3S6Z - chains B and C of the 3 polymer chains in the assembly; structure by X-ray diffraction, 2.28 A resolution.

# Chain B (and C)
Molecule: Outer capsid protein sigma-1
Organism: Reovirus type 3
Notes: fragment: Head and body, residues 170-445; chain C of this document is another copy of the same molecule, construct and numbering; everything in this record applies to it too
UniProt: P03528 (SIGM1_REOVD); residues 170-455 here = UniProt positions 170-455
Chain sequence (325 residues; each row starts with the number of its first residue):
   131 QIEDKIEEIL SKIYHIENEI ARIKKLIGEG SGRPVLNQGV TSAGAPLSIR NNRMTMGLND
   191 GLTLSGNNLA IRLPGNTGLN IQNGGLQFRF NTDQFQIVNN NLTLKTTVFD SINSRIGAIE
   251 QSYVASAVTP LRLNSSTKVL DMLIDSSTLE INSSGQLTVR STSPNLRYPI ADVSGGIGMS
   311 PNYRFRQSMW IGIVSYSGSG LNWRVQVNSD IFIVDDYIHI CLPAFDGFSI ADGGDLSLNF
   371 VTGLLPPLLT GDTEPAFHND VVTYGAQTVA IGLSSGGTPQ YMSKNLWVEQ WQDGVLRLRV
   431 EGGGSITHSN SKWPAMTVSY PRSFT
Disordered / not traced: 131-160 (chain C: 131-163)
Construct notes: expression tag (131-169); engineered mutation Ile249 (Thr in P03528); conflict Thr408 (Ala in P03528)
UniProt features mapped onto this chain:
  - glycosylation (N-linked (GlcNAc...) asparagine): Asn231, Asn264, Asn282
What the authors report for this chain:
  - binding site for N-acetyl-alpha-neuraminic acid: Ser195, Arg202
  - mutagenesis - N198D, R202A, R202W, L203A, P204A, P204L, G205A: decreased growth in response to MEL cells
  - mutagenesis - S195A: unchanged growth

# Interface between chain B and chain C
Pairs across the interface - 205 pairs, chain B then chain C:
  Arg163(B) - Pro164(C)
  Pro164(B) - Pro164(C)
  Pro164(B) - Val165(C)  hydrogen bond (backbone-backbone)
  Val165(B) - Val165(C)
  Val165(B) - Asn167(C)
  Leu166(B) - Val165(C)  hydrogen bond (backbone-backbone)
  Leu166(B) - Leu166(C)
  Leu166(B) - Asn167(C)  hydrogen bond (backbone-backbone)
  Asn167(B) - Asn167(C)
  Gln168(B) - Gln168(C)
  Val170(B) - Gly169(C)
  Val170(B) - Val170(C)  hydrogen bond (backbone-backbone)
  Thr171(B) - Asn167(C)
  Ile179(B) - Val170(C)  hydrophobic
  Asn182(B) - Gly169(C)  hydrogen bond (side chain-backbone)
  Asn182(B) - Val170(C)
  Asn182(B) - Thr171(C)  hydrogen bond (backbone-backbone)
  Asn182(B) - Ser172(C)  hydrogen bond (backbone-backbone)
  Arg183(B) - Ser172(C)
  Arg183(B) - Ala173(C)
  Arg183(B) - Gly174(C)
  Met184(B) - Val170(C)  hydrophobic
  Met184(B) - Ser172(C)  hydrogen bond (backbone-backbone)
  Met184(B) - Ala173(C)
  Met184(B) - Gly174(C)  hydrogen bond (backbone-backbone)
  Met184(B) - Leu177(C)  hydrophobic
  Met184(B) - Met184(C)  hydrophobic
  Thr185(B) - Leu177(C)
  Met186(B) - Leu177(C)  hydrophobic
  Met186(B) - Met186(C)  hydrophobic
  Leu194(B) - Ala175(C)
  Leu194(B) - Pro176(C)
  Ser195(B) - Asn189(C)  hydrogen bond
  Asn197(B) - Ala175(C)
  Asn197(B) - Pro176(C)
  Asn198(B) - Gly187(C)
  Asn198(B) - Leu188(C)
  Asn198(B) - Asn189(C)  hydrogen bond
  Leu199(B) - Pro176(C)
  Leu199(B) - Met186(C)  hydrophobic
  Leu199(B) - Gly187(C)  hydrogen bond (backbone-backbone)
  Leu199(B) - Leu188(C)
  Leu199(B) - Asn189(C)  hydrogen bond (backbone-backbone)
  Leu199(B) - Leu192(C)  hydrophobic
  Leu199(B) - Leu199(C)  hydrophobic
  Ala200(B) - Leu192(C)
  Ile201(B) - Gly191(C)
  Ile211(B) - Asp190(C)
  Asn213(B) - Pro204(C)
  Gly214(B) - Asp190(C)
  Gly214(B) - Gly191(C)
  Gly214(B) - Arg202(C)
  Gly214(B) - Pro204(C)
  Gly215(B) - Gly191(C)
  Gly215(B) - Arg202(C)
  Gly215(B) - Pro204(C)
  Leu216(B) - Arg202(C)  hydrogen bond (backbone-backbone)
  Leu216(B) - Leu203(C)
  Leu216(B) - Pro204(C)
  Leu216(B) - Leu209(C)  hydrophobic
  Leu216(B) - Leu216(C)  hydrophobic
  Gln217(B) - Pro204(C)  hydrogen bond (side chain-backbone)
  Gln217(B) - Thr207(C)
  Gln217(B) - Leu209(C)
  Phe218(B) - Thr207(C)  hydrogen bond (backbone-side chain)
  Phe218(B) - Leu209(C)
  Phe218(B) - Phe218(C)  hydrophobic
  Phe225(B) - Phe225(C)  hydrophobic
  Ile227(B) - Asn206(C)
  Ile227(B) - Thr207(C)
  Ile227(B) - Gly208(C)
  Asn229(B) - Arg219(C)  hydrogen bond (backbone-side chain)
  Asn230(B) - Asn206(C)
  Asn230(B) - Thr207(C)  hydrogen bond (side chain-backbone)
  Asn230(B) - Gly208(C)  hydrogen bond (side chain-backbone)
  Asn230(B) - Leu209(C)  hydrogen bond (side chain-backbone)
  Asn230(B) - Asn210(C)
  Asn230(B) - Arg219(C)  hydrogen bond (backbone-side chain)
  Asn231(B) - Arg219(C)  hydrogen bond
  Asn231(B) - Phe220(C)
  Asn231(B) - Asn221(C)
  Leu232(B) - Phe218(C)  hydrophobic
  Leu232(B) - Arg219(C)  hydrogen bond (backbone-backbone)
  Leu232(B) - Phe220(C)
  Leu232(B) - Asn221(C)  hydrogen bond (backbone-backbone)
  Leu232(B) - Phe225(C)
  Leu232(B) - Leu232(C)  hydrophobic
  Thr233(B) - Gln224(C)
  Leu234(B) - Gln224(C)  hydrogen bond (backbone-side chain)
  Leu234(B) - Phe225(C)  hydrophobic
  Leu234(B) - Val238(C)  hydrophobic
  Phe239(B) - Val238(C)  hydrophobic
  Phe239(B) - Ile242(C)  hydrophobic
  Ile242(B) - Ile242(C)  hydrophobic
  Asn243(B) - Ile242(C)
  Asn243(B) - Arg245(C)  hydrogen bond
  Ile246(B) - Arg245(C)
  Ile246(B) - Ile246(C)  hydrophobic
  Ile249(B) - Ile249(C)  hydrophobic
  Glu250(B) - Arg245(C)  salt bridge
  Tyr253(B) - Ala248(C)
  Tyr253(B) - Ile249(C)
  Tyr253(B) - Ser252(C)
  Tyr253(B) - Tyr253(C)  hydrophobic
  Val254(B) - Ser252(C)
  Val254(B) - Tyr253(C)
  Val254(B) - Val254(C)  hydrogen bond (backbone-backbone)
  Ala255(B) - Ser252(C)  hydrogen bond (backbone-side chain)
  Leu261(B) - Leu261(C)  hydrophobic
  Leu263(B) - Ser252(C)
  Leu263(B) - Tyr253(C)
  Ser265(B) - Gln251(C)
  Ser265(B) - Ser252(C)  hydrogen bond
  Lys268(B) - Glu250(C)  hydrogen bond (side chain-backbone)
  Lys268(B) - Gln251(C)
  Lys268(B) - Ser252(C)
  Lys268(B) - Tyr253(C)
  Lys268(B) - Val254(C)
  Lys268(B) - Ala255(C)  hydrogen bond (backbone-backbone)
  Lys268(B) - Ser256(C)  hydrogen bond (backbone-backbone)
  Val269(B) - Ser256(C)
  Val269(B) - Val258(C)  hydrophobic
  Leu270(B) - Val254(C)  hydrophobic
  Leu270(B) - Ser256(C)  hydrogen bond (backbone-backbone)
  Leu270(B) - Ala257(C)
  Leu270(B) - Val258(C)  hydrogen bond (backbone-backbone)
  Leu270(B) - Leu261(C)  hydrophobic
  Leu270(B) - Leu270(C)  hydrophobic
  Asp271(B) - Leu261(C)
  Met272(B) - Leu261(C)  hydrophobic
  Met272(B) - Met272(C)  hydrophobic
  Ile281(B) - Pro260(C)
  Ser284(B) - Leu273(C)
  Gly285(B) - Thr259(C)
  Gly285(B) - Pro260(C)
  Gly285(B) - Leu273(C)
  Gln286(B) - Leu273(C)
  Gln286(B) - Ile274(C)
  Gln286(B) - Asp275(C)
  Leu287(B) - Pro260(C)
  Leu287(B) - Leu273(C)  hydrogen bond (backbone-backbone)
  Leu287(B) - Ile274(C)
  Leu287(B) - Asp275(C)  hydrogen bond (backbone-backbone)
  Leu287(B) - Leu279(C)
  Thr288(B) - Asp275(C)  hydrogen bond
  Thr288(B) - Thr278(C)  hydrogen bond
  Thr288(B) - Leu279(C)
  Val289(B) - Thr278(C)  hydrogen bond (backbone-side chain)
  Val289(B) - Leu279(C)  hydrophobic
  Val289(B) - Val289(C)  hydrophobic
  Ile300(B) - Ile300(C)  hydrophobic
  Val303(B) - Arg297(C)  hydrogen bond (backbone-side chain)
  Ser304(B) - Arg297(C)  hydrogen bond (backbone-side chain)
  Gly305(B) - Asn295(C)  hydrogen bond (backbone-side chain)
  Gly305(B) - Arg297(C)
  Gly306(B) - Asn295(C)
  Gly306(B) - Arg297(C)
  Ile307(B) - Asn295(C)  hydrogen bond (backbone-backbone)
  Ile307(B) - Leu296(C)
  Ile307(B) - Arg297(C)  hydrogen bond (backbone-backbone)
  Ile307(B) - Ile300(C)
  Gly308(B) - Arg297(C)
  Gly308(B) - Ile300(C)
  Met309(B) - Pro299(C)  hydrophobic
  Met309(B) - Ile300(C)
  Met309(B) - Met309(C)  hydrophobic
  Met309(B) - Tyr313(C)  hydrogen bond
  Pro311(B) - Phe454(C)
  Arg314(B) - Pro299(C)
  Arg314(B) - Tyr313(C)
  Arg314(B) - Asp346(C)  salt bridge
  Arg314(B) - Phe454(C)
  Phe315(B) - Ala386(C)  hydrophobic
  Phe315(B) - Phe454(C)  hydrophobic
  Phe342(B) - Phe387(C)  hydrophobic
  Phe342(B) - Val392(C)  hydrophobic
  Phe342(B) - Tyr394(C)  hydrophobic
  Val344(B) - Asp346(C)
  Val344(B) - Tyr347(C)  hydrogen bond (backbone-side chain)
  Val344(B) - Pro451(C)  hydrophobic
  Asp345(B) - Tyr313(C)  hydrogen bond
  Asp345(B) - Asp345(C)
  Asp345(B) - Asp346(C)  hydrogen bond (side chain-backbone)
  Asp345(B) - Tyr347(C)
  Tyr347(B) - Tyr347(C)
  His349(B) - Tyr347(C)  hydrogen bond
  His349(B) - Tyr394(C)  hydrogen bond
  Cys351(B) - Thr393(C)
  Cys351(B) - Tyr394(C)  hydrophobic
  Thr398(B) - Thr398(C)  hydrogen bond (backbone-side chain)
  Val399(B) - Thr398(C)
  Ala400(B) - Thr398(C)  hydrogen bond (backbone-side chain)
  Ala400(B) - Ser413(C)
  Tyr411(B) - Gly433(C)
  Tyr411(B) - Gly434(C)
  Pro444(B) - Asn415(C)
  Ala445(B) - Thr393(C)
  Ala445(B) - Ala396(C)
  Ala445(B) - Asn415(C)  hydrogen bond (backbone-side chain)
  Ala445(B) - Trp417(C)  hydrophobic
  Met446(B) - Ala396(C)
  Thr447(B) - Thr393(C)
  Thr447(B) - Tyr394(C)
  Thr447(B) - Gly395(C)  hydrogen bond (side chain-backbone)
  Thr447(B) - Ala396(C)  hydrogen bond (side chain-backbone)
Interface residues without a listed pair, chain B (96 interface residues in all): Leu177, Leu192, Leu209, Gln212, Phe220, Gly247, Ser256, Asn282, Gln317, Asp340, Ser413
Interface residues without a listed pair, chain C (100 interface residues in all): Ile201, Gly205, Leu234, Phe239, Leu287, Tyr298, Ile307, Asp390, Gln397, Thr455

# Summary
96 residues of chain B and 100 residues of chain C are in contact; the contacts include 55 hydrogen bonds and
2 salt bridges. Polar contacts include Glu250(B)-Arg245(C), Arg314(B)-Asp346(C) and Asn182(B)-Gly169(C). The
paper reports a binding site for N-acetyl-alpha-neuraminic acid at Ser195(B) and Arg202(B); N198D, R202A and
R202W of chain B, among others, reduce growth in response to MEL cells; 8 substitutions were tested in all.
Both chains are Outer capsid protein sigma-1 (Reovirus type 3). Entry 3S6Z (Structure of reovirus attachment
protein sigma1 in complex with alpha-2,8-disialyllactose) was determined by X-ray diffraction (same
publication as 3S6X and 3S6Y).
